Entry 8Q9W (X-ray diffraction, 2.50 A resolution); this record covers chain A.

Chain A:
Protein: mRNA cap guanine-N7 methyltransferase
Organism: Homo sapiens
Notes: EC 2.1.1.56
UniProt: O43148 (MCES_HUMAN); numbering as in UniProt; present here: 165-415, 456-476
Chain sequence (276 residues; each row starts with the number of its first residue; note: 36 numbers in that range are skipped by the numbering (no residue carries them; nothing is unmodelled there)):
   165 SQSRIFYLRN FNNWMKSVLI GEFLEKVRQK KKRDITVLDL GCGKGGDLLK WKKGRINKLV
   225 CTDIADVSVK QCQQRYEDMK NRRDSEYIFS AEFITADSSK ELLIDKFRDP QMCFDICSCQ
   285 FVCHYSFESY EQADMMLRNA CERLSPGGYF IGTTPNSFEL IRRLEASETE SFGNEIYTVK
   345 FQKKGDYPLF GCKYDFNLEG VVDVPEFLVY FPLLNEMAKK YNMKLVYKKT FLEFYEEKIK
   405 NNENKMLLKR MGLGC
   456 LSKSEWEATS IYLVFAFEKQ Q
Unresolved in the structure: 165-169
Construct notes: linker (416-419)
Small-molecule neighbours: sinefungin (SFG): K180, G205, C206, G207, D227, I228, A229, A260, D261, S262, S263, Q284, F285, V286, Y289, M300
UniProt features mapped onto this chain:
  - binding site (mRNA): N176, N177
  - binding site (S-adenosyl-L-methionine): K180, G205, D227, D261, Q284, Y289
  - site (mRNA cap binding): K208, K214, R239, H288, E370, Y467
  - mutagenesis: W178 (W178C: Loss of methyltransferase activity in presence or absence of RAMAC; when associated with C-417. Complete restored RAMAC-mediated methyltransferase activity under reducing conditions ...), D203 (D203A: Loss of activity), R239 (R239A: Loss of activity), Y289 (Y289A: Loss of activity), F291 (F291A: Strongly impairs enzyme activity), F354 (F354A: Loss of activity), K393 (K393C: Loss of methyltransferase activity in presence or absence of RAMAC; when associated with C-178; C-398 and C-417 ...), F398 (F398C: Loss of methyltransferase activity in presence or absence of RAMAC; when associated with C-178; C-393 and C-417 ...), K409 (K409E: Decreased S-adenosyl-L-methionine binding and methyltransferase activity in absence of RAMAC; when associated with E-413. Decreased interaction with RAMAC; when associated with E-413), K413 (K413E: Decreased S-adenosyl-L-methionine binding and methyltransferase activity in absence of RAMAC; when associated with E-409. Decreased interaction with RAMAC; when associated with E-409)
Reported in the primary citation:
  - binding site for GMP-PNP: N176, K208, F285, H288, Y289, E370, Y467
  - binding site for sinefungin: K180, G205, D227, D261, S262, Q284

In short:
Ligands of chain A: sinefungin. From UniProt: mRNA-binding residues N176 and N177, 6
S-adenosyl-L-methionine-binding residues and 10 mutagenesis sites. From the paper: a binding site for GMP-PNP
at N176, K208 and F285 among others; a binding site for sinefungin at K180, G205 and D227 among others.
Chain A is mRNA cap guanine-N7 methyltransferase (Homo sapiens); the structure, Crystal structure of HsRNMT
complexed with sinefungin and GMP-PnP, was determined by X-ray diffraction, deposited together with 8Q8G and
8Q69.
